5IMY - chains A and B of the 4 polymer chains in the assembly; structure by X-ray diffraction, 2.40 A resolution.

[Chain A (and B)]
Protein: Vaginolysin
Source organism: Gardnerella vaginalis
Notes: chain B of this document is another copy of the same molecule, construct and numbering; everything in this record applies to it too
UniProt: B2YGA4 (B2YGA4_GARVA); residue numbers follow UniProt; this construct covers 29-516
Chain sequence (490 residues; numbered 27 to 516; the number before each row is that of its first residue):
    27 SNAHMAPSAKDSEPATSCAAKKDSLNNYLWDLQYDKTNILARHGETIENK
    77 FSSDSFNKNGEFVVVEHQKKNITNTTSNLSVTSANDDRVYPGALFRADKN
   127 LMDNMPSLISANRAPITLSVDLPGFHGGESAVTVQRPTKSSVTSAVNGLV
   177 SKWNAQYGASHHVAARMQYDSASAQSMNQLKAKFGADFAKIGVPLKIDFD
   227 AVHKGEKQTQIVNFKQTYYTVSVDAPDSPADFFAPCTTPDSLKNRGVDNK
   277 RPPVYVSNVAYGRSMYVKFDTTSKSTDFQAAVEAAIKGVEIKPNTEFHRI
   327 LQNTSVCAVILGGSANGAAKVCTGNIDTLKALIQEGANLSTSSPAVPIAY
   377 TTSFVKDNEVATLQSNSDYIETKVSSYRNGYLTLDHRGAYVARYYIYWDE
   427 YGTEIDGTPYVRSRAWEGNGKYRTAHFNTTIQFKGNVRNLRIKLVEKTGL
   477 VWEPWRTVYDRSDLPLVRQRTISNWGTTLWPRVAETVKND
Disordered / not traced: 27-41, 516 (chain B: 27-43, 516)
Sequence notes: expression tag (27-28); conflict His30 (Met in B2YGA4), Met31 (Ala in B2YGA4), Cys333 (Thr in B2YGA4), Cys348 (Ile in B2YGA4)
Disulfide bonds: Cys44-Cys262, Cys333-Cys348
Reported in the primary citation:
  - contacts within the chain: Glu479-Arg482 (salt bridge), Arg482-Leu505 (hydrogen bond)
  - conformationally variable residues (loop rearrangement, side-chain flip): Val477, Glu479

[How chain A and chain B interact]
Pairs across the interface - 39 pairs, chain A then chain B:
  Thr63(A) - Lys447(B)
  Glu74(A) - Asn83(B)
  Asn75(A) - Asn83(B)
  Asn75(A) - Phe88(B)
  Asn75(A) - Tyr403(B)  hydrogen bond
  Asn75(A) - Lys460(B)
  Lys76(A) - Ser81(B)
  Phe77(A) - Asp80(B)
  Phe77(A) - Ser81(B)  hydrogen bond (backbone-side chain)
  Ser78(A) - Ser79(B)
  Ser78(A) - Asp80(B)
  Ser79(A) - Phe77(B)
  Ser79(A) - Ser78(B)  hydrogen bond (backbone-side chain)
  Ser79(A) - Ser79(B)  hydrogen bond (backbone-backbone)
  Asp80(A) - Lys76(B)  salt bridge
  Asp80(A) - Phe77(B)
  Asp80(A) - Ser78(B)
  Ser81(A) - Lys76(B)
  Ser81(A) - Phe77(B)  hydrogen bond (side chain-backbone)
  Asn83(A) - Glu74(B)
  Asn83(A) - Asn75(B)  hydrogen bond (side chain-backbone)
  Phe88(A) - Asn75(B)
  Phe88(A) - Lys76(B)
  Glu92(A) - Ile431(B)
  Gln390(A) - Glu443(B)  hydrogen bond
  Lys399(A) - Glu430(B)
  Lys399(A) - Ile431(B)
  Val400(A) - Ile431(B)
  Ser401(A) - Ile431(B)
  Tyr403(A) - Asn75(B)
  Thr429(A) - Thr429(B)
  Thr429(A) - Gly433(B)
  Glu430(A) - Lys399(B)
  Ile431(A) - Val90(B)
  Ile431(A) - Glu92(B)
  Ile431(A) - Lys399(B)
  Ile431(A) - Ser401(B)
  Lys460(A) - Asn75(B)
  Arg464(A) - Asp432(B)  salt bridge
Other interface residues (no listed pair), chain A (26 interface residues in all): Val90, Lys95, Asp432, Gly433
Other interface residues (no listed pair), chain B (25 interface residues in all): Thr302, Val400

[Overview]
Chain A and chain B form an interface of 26 and 25 residues respectively, with 7 hydrogen bonds and 2 salt
bridges. Polar contacts include Asp80(A)-Lys76(B), Arg464(A)-Asp432(B) and Asn75(A)-Tyr403(B). The paper
reports conformational variability at Val477(A) and Glu479(A); contacts within the chain involving Glu479(A),
Arg482(A) and Leu505(A).
Both chains are Vaginolysin (Gardnerella vaginalis). Entry 5IMY (Trapped Toxin) was determined by X-ray
diffraction (same publication as 5IMT and 5IMW).
